Entry 7F5B (electron microscopy, 3.90 A resolution); this record covers chains D and E of the 5 polymer chains in the assembly.

# Chain D
Name: Glutamate receptor ionotropic, kainate 2
From: Rattus norvegicus
Reference sequence: P42260 (GRIK2_RAT); residue numbers follow UniProt; this construct covers 1-908
Sequence (908 residues; each row starts with the number of its first residue):
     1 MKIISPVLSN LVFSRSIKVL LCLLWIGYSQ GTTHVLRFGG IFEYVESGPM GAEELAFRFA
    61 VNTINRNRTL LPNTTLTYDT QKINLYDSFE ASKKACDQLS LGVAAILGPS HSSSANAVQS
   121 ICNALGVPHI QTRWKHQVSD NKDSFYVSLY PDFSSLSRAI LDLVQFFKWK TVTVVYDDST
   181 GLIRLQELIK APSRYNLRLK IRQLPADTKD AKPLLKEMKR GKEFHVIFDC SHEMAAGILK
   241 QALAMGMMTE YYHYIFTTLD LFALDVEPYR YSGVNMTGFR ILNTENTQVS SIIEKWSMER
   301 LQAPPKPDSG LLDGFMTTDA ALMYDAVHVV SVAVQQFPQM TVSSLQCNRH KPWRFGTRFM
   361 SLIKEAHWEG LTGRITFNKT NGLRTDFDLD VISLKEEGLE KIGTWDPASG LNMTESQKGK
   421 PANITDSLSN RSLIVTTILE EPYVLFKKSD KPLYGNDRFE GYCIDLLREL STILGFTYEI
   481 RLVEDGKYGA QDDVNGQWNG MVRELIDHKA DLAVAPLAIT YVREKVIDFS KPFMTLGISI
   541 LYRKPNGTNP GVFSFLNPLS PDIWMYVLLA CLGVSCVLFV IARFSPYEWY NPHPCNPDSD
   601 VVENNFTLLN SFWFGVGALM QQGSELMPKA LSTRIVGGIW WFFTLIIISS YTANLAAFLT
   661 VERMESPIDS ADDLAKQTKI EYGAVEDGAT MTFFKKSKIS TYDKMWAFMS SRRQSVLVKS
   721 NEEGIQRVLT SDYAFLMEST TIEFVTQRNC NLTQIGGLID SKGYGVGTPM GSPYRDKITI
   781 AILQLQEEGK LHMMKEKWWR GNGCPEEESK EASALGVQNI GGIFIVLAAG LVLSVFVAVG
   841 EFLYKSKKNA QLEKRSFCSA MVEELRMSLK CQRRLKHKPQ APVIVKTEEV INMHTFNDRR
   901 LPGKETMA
Disordered / not traced: 1-430, 851-908
Differences from the reference sequence: engineered mutation L107 (Phe in P42260); variant V567 (Ile in P42260), C571 (Tyr in P42260)
Covalent attachments: glycan linked to N546; N-acetylglucosamine (NAG) linked to N751
Residues lining bound ligands: phosphatidylglycerol (PGT; (1S)-2-{[{[(2R)-2,3-dihydroxypropyl]oxy}(hydroxy)phosphoryl]oxy}-1-[(palmitoyloxy)methyl]ethyl stearate): V817, G821, F824, I825, L827
Curated features (UniProtKB/Swiss-Prot):
  - binding site (L-glutamate): P516, A518, R523, A689, T690, E738
  - modified residue (Phosphoserine): S846, S868
  - glycosylation (N-linked (GlcNAc...) asparagine): N67, N73, N275, N378, N412, N423, N430, N546, N751
  - cross-link: K886 (Glycyl lysine isopeptide (Lys-Gly) (interchain with G-Cter in SUMO1))
  - natural variant: C571 (Y571C: In RNA edited version; this construct carries the variant), Q621 (Q621R: In RNA edited version)
  - mutagenesis: N751 (N751Q: Loss of glycosylation), V883 (V883A: Abolishes interaction with KLHL17. Abolishes actinfilin-mediated degradation), I884 (I884A: Abolishes interaction with KLHL17. Abolishes actinfilin-mediated degradation), K886 (K886R: Abolishes sumoylation. Loss of kainate-mediated endocytosis)
What the authors report for this chain:
  - specificity-determining residues: R220 (by similarity / conservation)

# Chain E
Name: Neuropilin and tolloid-like protein 2
From: Rattus norvegicus
Reference sequence: C6K2K4 (NETO2_RAT); residue numbers follow UniProt; this construct covers 1-525
Sequence (525 residues; numbered 1 to 525; the number before each row is that of its first residue):
     1 MALEQLCAVL KVLLITVLVV EGIAVAQKTQ DGQNIGIKHV PATQCGIWVR TSNGGHFASP
    61 NYPDSYPPNK ECIYILEAAP RQRIELTFDE RYYIEPSFEC RFDHLEVRDG PFGFSPLIDR
   121 YCGMKSPALI RSTGRFMWIK FSSDEELEGL GFRAKYSFIP DPDFTYLGGI LNPIPDCQFE
   181 LSGADGIVRS SQVEQEEKTK PGQAVDCIWT IKATPKAKIY LRFLDYQMEH SNECKRNFVA
   241 VYDGSSAIEN LKAKFCSTVA NDVMLKTGVG VIRMWADEGS RLSRFRMLFT SFVEPPCTSS
   301 TFFCHSNMCI NNSLVCNGVQ NCAYPWDENH CKEKKKAGLF EQITKTHGTI IGVTSGIVLV
   361 LLIISILVQV KQPRKKVMAC KTAFNKTGFQ EVFDPPHYEL FSLREKEISA DLADLSEELD
   421 NYQKLRRSST ASRCIHDHHC GSQASSVKQS RTNLSSMELP FRNDFAQPQP MKTFNSTFKK
   481 SSYTFKQTHD CPEQALEDRV MEEIPCEIYV RGRDDSAQAS ISIDF
Disordered / not traced: 1-176, 333-338, 377-525
Cystine bridges: C177-C207, C234-C256, C297-C309, C304-C322, C316-C331

# Chain D / chain E interface
Residue-residue contacts (12):
  K447(D) with T258(E)
  K448(D) with T258(E)
  S449(D) with S257(E), hydrogen bond (backbone-side chain); T258(E), hydrogen bond (backbone-side chain); V259(E), hydrogen bond (backbone-backbone)
  D450(D) with C256(E); S257(E); V259(E); N261(E), hydrogen bond
  K451(D) with C256(E); S257(E)
  P452(D) with C256(E)
Also at the interface, not in a pair above, chain D (9 interface residues in all): F446, L453, R458
Also at the interface, not in a pair above, chain E (6 interface residues in all): N232

# In short
9 residues of chain D and 6 residues of chain E are in contact, with 4 hydrogen bonds. Polar contacts include
S449(D)-S257(E), S449(D)-T258(E) and D450(D)-N261(E). Ligands of chain D: phosphatidylglycerol. Covalently
linked N-acetylglucosamine: at N751(D). UniProt lists 6 L-glutamate-binding residues and 4 mutagenesis sites
on chain D. From the paper: the specificity determinant R220(D).
Here chain D is Glutamate receptor ionotropic, kainate 2 and chain E is Neuropilin and tolloid-like protein 2,
both from Rattus norvegicus. Entry 7F5B (LBD-TMD focused reconstruction of DNQX-bound GluK2-1xNeto2 complex)
was determined by electron microscopy, deposited together with 7F56, 7F57, 7F59 and 7F5A.
